7OZK - chains C and D of the 4 polymer chains in the assembly; structure by electron microscopy, 2.31 A resolution.

Chain C:
Protein: Capsid protein VP3
Organism: Human enterovirus 70 (strain J670/71)
UniProtKB: P32537 (POLG_HE701); residues 1-243 here correspond to UniProt positions 320-562 (UniProt number = residue number + 319)
Chain sequence (243 residues; row label = number of the first residue in the row):
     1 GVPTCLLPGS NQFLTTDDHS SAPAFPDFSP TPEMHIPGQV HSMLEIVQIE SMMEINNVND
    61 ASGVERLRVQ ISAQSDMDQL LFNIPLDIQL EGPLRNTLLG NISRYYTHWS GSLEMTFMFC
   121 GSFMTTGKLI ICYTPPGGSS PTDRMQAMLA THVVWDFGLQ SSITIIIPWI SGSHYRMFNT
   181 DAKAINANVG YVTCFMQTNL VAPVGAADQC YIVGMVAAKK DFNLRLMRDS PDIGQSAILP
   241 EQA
Curated features (UniProtKB/Swiss-Prot):
  - region: Leu239 to Ala243 (Amphipathic alpha-helix)

Chain D:
Protein: Capsid protein VP4
Organism: Human enterovirus 70 (strain J670/71)
UniProtKB: P32537 (POLG_HE701); residues 1-68 here correspond to UniProt positions 2-69 (UniProt number = residue number + 1)
Chain sequence (68 residues; each row starts with the number of its first residue):
     1 GAQVSRQQTG THENANVATG GSSITYNQIN FYKDSYAASA SKQDFSQDPS KFTEPVAEAL
    61 KAGAPVLK
Unresolved in the structure: 1-27, 68
Curated features (UniProtKB/Swiss-Prot):
  - site: Lys68 (Cleavage)
  - lipidation: Gly1 (N-myristoyl glycine)

How chain C and chain D interact:
Contacting residue pairs (36; chain C residue first):
  Asp18(C) - Ser39(D)
  Asp18(C) - Ala40(D)  hydrogen bond (side chain-backbone)
  His19(C) - Ser39(D)
  Ser20(C) - Asn30(D)
  Ser20(C) - Phe31(D)
  Ser20(C) - Tyr32(D)
  Ser20(C) - Ala37(D)
  Ser20(C) - Ser39(D)
  Ser21(C) - Tyr32(D)
  Ser21(C) - Ala37(D)  hydrogen bond (backbone-backbone)
  Ala22(C) - Tyr32(D)
  Pro23(C) - Tyr32(D)
  Pro23(C) - Asp34(D)
  Pro23(C) - Tyr36(D)
  Ala24(C) - Tyr36(D)
  Phe25(C) - Asp34(D)
  Phe25(C) - Tyr36(D)  hydrogen bond (backbone-side chain)
  Pro26(C) - Asp34(D)
  Asp27(C) - Asp34(D)  hydrogen bond (backbone-side chain)
  Gly38(C) - Phe52(D)
  Gln39(C) - Lys51(D)  hydrogen bond (backbone-side chain)
  Gln39(C) - Phe52(D)
  Val40(C) - Phe52(D)  hydrophobic
  His41(C) - Asp44(D)  salt bridge
  His41(C) - Ser46(D)
  Ser42(C) - Gln47(D)
  Glu45(C) - Ser46(D)
  Glu45(C) - Gln47(D)
  Glu45(C) - Asp48(D)
  Glu45(C) - Phe52(D)
  Gln48(C) - Pro49(D)
  Gln48(C) - Thr53(D)
  Ile49(C) - Phe52(D)  hydrophobic
  Gln160(C) - Val66(D)
  Gln160(C) - Leu67(D)
  Lys220(C) - Pro49(D)
Also at the interface, not in a pair above, chain C (22 interface residues in all): Phe28, Leu44
Also at the interface, not in a pair above, chain D (20 interface residues in all): Ala38, Pro65

In short:
22 residues of chain C and 20 residues of chain D are in contact, with 5 hydrogen bonds and 1 salt bridge.
Among the polar pairs are His41(C)-Asp44(D), Asp18(C)-Ala40(D) and Phe25(C)-Tyr36(D).
Here chain C is Capsid protein VP3 and chain D is Capsid protein VP4, both from Human enterovirus 70 (strain
J670/71). Entry 7OZK (CryoEM structure of human enterovirus 70 in complex with Pleconaril) was determined by
electron microscopy (same publication as 7OZL, 7OZI, 7OZJ and 7OPX).
